Entry 9F6H (X-ray diffraction, 2.42 A resolution); this record covers chains B and L of the 4 polymer chains in the assembly.

== Chain B ==
Molecule: Chymotrypsin A chain B
Source organism: Bos taurus
UniProt: P00766 (CTRA_BOVIN); residues 16-146 here = UniProt positions 16-146
Amino-acid sequence (131 residues; row label = number of the first residue in the row):
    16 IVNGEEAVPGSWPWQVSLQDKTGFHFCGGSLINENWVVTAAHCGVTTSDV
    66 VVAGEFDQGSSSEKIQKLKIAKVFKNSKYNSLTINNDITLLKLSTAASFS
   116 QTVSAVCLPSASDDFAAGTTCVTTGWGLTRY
Cystine bridges: Cys42-Cys58
Curated features (UniProtKB/Swiss-Prot):
  - active site (Charge relay system): His57, Asp102
From the paper describing this entry:
  - catalytic residues: His57, Asp102

== Chain L ==
Molecule: Bicyclic peptide MP5.4.3
Amino-acid sequence (14 residues; each row starts with the number of its first residue):
     1 ACAWCLRGTICCSG
Cystine bridges: Cys2-Cys12, Cys5-Cys11

== How chain B and chain L interact ==
Contacting residue pairs - 7 pairs, chain B then chain L:
  Phe41(B) - Arg7(L)
  His57(B) - Ala3(L)
  His57(B) - Cys5(L)
  Cys58(B) - Arg7(L)
  Asp64(B) - Arg7(L)  salt bridge
  Tyr94(B) - Ile10(L)
  Ile99(B) - Ile10(L)  hydrophobic
Interface residues without a listed pair, chain B (13 interface residues in all): Asp35, Phe39, His40, Cys42, Gly59, Ser96, Tyr146
Interface residues without a listed pair, chain L (7 interface residues in all): Trp4, Leu6, Ser13
Interface features reported in the paper:
  - specific contacts: Phe41(B)-Arg7(L) (cation-pi contact), Cys58(B)-Arg7(L), Asp64(B)-Arg7(L) (salt bridge)
  - interface residues, chain B: His57(B)
  - interface residues, chain L: Cys5(L), Leu6(L)

== In short ==
13 residues of chain B face 7 of chain L across their interface, with 1 salt bridge. Its one salt-bridged
contact is Asp64(B)-Arg7(L). The authors report a cation-pi contact between Phe41(B) and Arg7(L); a contact
between Cys58(B) and Arg7(L); a salt bridge between Asp64(B) and Arg7(L). From the paper: catalytic residues
His57(B) and Asp102(B); interface residues His57(B) and Cys5(L) among others.
Chain B is Chymotrypsin A chain B (Bos taurus) and chain L is Bicyclic peptide MP5.4.3; the structure, Crystal
structure of bovine alpha-chymotrypsin in complex with the bicyclic peptide inhibitor MP5.4.3, was determined
by X-ray diffraction.
